6PY2 - chains B and C of the 5 polymer chains in the assembly; structure by X-ray diffraction, 2.83 A resolution.

Chain B:
Protein: HLA class II histocompatibility antigen DQ beta chain
From: Homo sapiens
Reference sequence: A0A0U5IHY9 (A0A0U5IHY9_HUMAN); residues -31 to 229 here correspond to UniProt positions 1-261 (UniProt number = residue number + 32)
Sequence (261 residues; row label = number of the first residue in the row; numbers below 1 keep their minus sign (Met-31 is residue -31)):
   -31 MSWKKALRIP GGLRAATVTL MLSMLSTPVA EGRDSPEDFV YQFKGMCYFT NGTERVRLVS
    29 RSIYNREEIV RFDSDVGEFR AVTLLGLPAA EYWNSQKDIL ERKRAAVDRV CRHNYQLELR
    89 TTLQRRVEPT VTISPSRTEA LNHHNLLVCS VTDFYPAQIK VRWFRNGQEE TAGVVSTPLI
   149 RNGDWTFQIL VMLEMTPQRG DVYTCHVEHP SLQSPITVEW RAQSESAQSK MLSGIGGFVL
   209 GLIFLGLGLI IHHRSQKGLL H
Disordered / not traced: -31 to 2, 105-113, 190-229
Disulfide bonds: Cys15-Cys79, Cys117-Cys173
Covalent attachments: N-acetylglucosamine (NAG) linked to Asn19
Reported in the primary citation:
  - binding site for DQ2.2-glut-L1 (chain C): Tyr9, Ser30, Arg70, Lys71

Chain C:
Protein: DQ2.2-glut-L1
Sequence (12 residues; row label = number of the first residue in the row):
     1 APFSEQEQPV LG

How chain B and chain C interact:
Residue-residue contacts (29; chain B residue first):
  Tyr9(B) - Glu7(C)  hydrogen bond
  Phe11(B) - Glu5(C)
  Phe11(B) - Gln6(C)
  Phe11(B) - Glu7(C)
  Gly13(B) - Glu5(C)
  Ser28(B) - Glu5(C)
  Ser30(B) - Glu7(C)  hydrogen bond
  Ala57(B) - Val10(C)  hydrophobic
  Tyr60(B) - Pro9(C)
  Tyr60(B) - Leu11(C)  hydrophobic
  Trp61(B) - Glu7(C)
  Trp61(B) - Gln8(C)
  Trp61(B) - Pro9(C)  hydrogen bond (side chain-backbone)
  Trp61(B) - Val10(C)  hydrophobic
  Ile67(B) - Gln8(C)
  Arg70(B) - Gln6(C)  hydrogen bond
  Lys71(B) - Glu5(C)  salt bridge
  Lys71(B) - Gln6(C)  hydrogen bond (side chain-backbone)
  Ala74(B) - Glu5(C)
  Arg77(B) - Phe3(C)
  Arg77(B) - Gln6(C)
  Val78(B) - Phe3(C)
  Val78(B) - Glu5(C)
  His81(B) - Ala1(C)  hydrogen bond (side chain-backbone)
  His81(B) - Phe3(C)
  Asn82(B) - Pro2(C)
  Asn82(B) - Phe3(C)  hydrogen bond (side chain-backbone)
  Leu85(B) - Ala1(C)
  Leu85(B) - Pro2(C)
Interface residues without a listed pair, chain B (18 interface residues in all): Leu26
Interface residues without a listed pair, chain C (11 interface residues in all): Ser4
From the paper, about this interface:
  - interface residues, chain B: Tyr9(B), Ser30(B), Arg70(B), Lys71(B)

Overview:
18 residues of chain B face 11 of chain C across their interface; the contacts include 7 hydrogen bonds and 1
salt bridge. Polar contacts include Lys71(B)-Glu5(C), Tyr9(B)-Glu7(C) and Ser30(B)-Glu7(C). From the paper: a
binding site for DQ2.2-glut-L1 (chain C) at Tyr9(B), Ser30(B) and Arg70(B) among others; interface residues
Tyr9(B), Ser30(B) and Arg70(B) among others.
Here chain B is HLA class II histocompatibility antigen DQ beta chain (Homo sapiens) and chain C is
DQ2.2-glut-L1. Entry 6PY2 (HLA-TCR complex) was determined by X-ray diffraction (same publication as 6PX6).
